Entry 9FYD (X-ray diffraction, 2.30 A resolution); this record covers chains C and E of the 6 polymer chains in the assembly.

[Chain C]
Protein: Tubulin alpha-1B chain
Source organism: Bos taurus
UniProtKB: P81947 (TBA1B_BOVIN); numbering as in UniProt (aligned over 1-451)
Amino-acid sequence (451 residues; numbered 1 to 451; the number before each row is that of its first residue):
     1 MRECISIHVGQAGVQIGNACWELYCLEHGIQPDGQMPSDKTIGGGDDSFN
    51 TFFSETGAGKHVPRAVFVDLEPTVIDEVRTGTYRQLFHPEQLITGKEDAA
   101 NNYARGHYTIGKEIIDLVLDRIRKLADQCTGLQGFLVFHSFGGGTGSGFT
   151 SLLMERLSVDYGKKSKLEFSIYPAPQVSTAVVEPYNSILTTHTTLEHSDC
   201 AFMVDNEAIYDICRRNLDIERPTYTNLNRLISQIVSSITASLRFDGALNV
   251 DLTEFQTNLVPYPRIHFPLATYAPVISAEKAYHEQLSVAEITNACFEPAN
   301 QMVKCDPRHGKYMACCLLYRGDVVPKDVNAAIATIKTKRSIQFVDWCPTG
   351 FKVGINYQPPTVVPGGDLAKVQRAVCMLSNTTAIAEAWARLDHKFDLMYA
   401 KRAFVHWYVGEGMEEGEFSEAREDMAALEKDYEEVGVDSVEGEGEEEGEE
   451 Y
Disordered / not traced: 441-451
Bound ions: Ca2+ site 1: Asp-39, Thr-41, Gly-44, Glu-55; Ca2+ site 2: Glu-284 (shared with 1 residue of chain B)
Ligand contacts: GTP (guanosine-5'-triphosphate): Gly-10, Gln-11, Ala-12, Gln-15, Ile-16, Asp-69, Asp-98, Ala-99, Ala-100, Asn-101, Ser-140, Gly-142, Gly-143, Gly-144, Thr-145, Gly-146, Ile-171, Pro-173, Val-177, Ser-178, Thr-179, Glu-183, Asn-206, Tyr-224, Leu-227, Asn-228, Ile-231

[Chain E]
Protein: Stathmin-4
Source organism: Rattus norvegicus
UniProtKB: P63043 (STMN4_RAT); residues 5-145 here correspond to UniProt positions 49-189 (UniProt number = residue number + 44)
Amino-acid sequence (143 residues; numbered 3 to 145; the number before each row is that of its first residue):
     3 MADMEVIELNKCTSGQSFEVILKPPSFDGVPEFNASLPRRRDPSLEEIQK
    53 KLEAAEERRKYQEAELLKHLAEKREHEREVIQKAIEENNNFIKMAKEKLA
   103 QKMESNKENREAHLAAMLERLQEKDKHAEEVRKNKELKEEASR
Disordered / not traced: 3-5, 27-43, 143-145
Sequence notes: initiating methionine (3); expression tag (4)
Swiss-Prot annotation at these positions:
  - modified residue: Ser-46 (Phosphoserine)

[How chain C and chain E interact]
Contacting residue pairs (34; chain C residue first):
  His-107(C) / Lys-104(E)
  His-107(C) / Met-105(E)
  Tyr-108(C) / Lys-104(E)
  Tyr-108(C) / Met-105(E)  hydrophobic
  Tyr-108(C) / Asn-108(E)
  Thr-109(C) / Arg-112(E)
  Leu-152(C) / Leu-101(E)  hydrophobic
  Leu-152(C) / Met-105(E)  hydrophobic
  Glu-155(C) / Leu-101(E)
  Glu-155(C) / Lys-104(E)  salt bridge
  Arg-156(C) / Leu-101(E)
  Ser-158(C) / Phe-93(E)
  Ser-158(C) / Ile-94(E)
  Val-159(C) / Ile-94(E)
  Val-159(C) / Ala-97(E)  hydrophobic
  Val-159(C) / Lys-98(E)
  Gly-162(C) / Asn-90(E)
  Gly-162(C) / Ile-94(E)
  Lys-163(C) / Asn-90(E)  hydrogen bond (backbone-side chain)
  Lys-163(C) / Phe-93(E)
  Thr-193(C) / Lys-104(E)
  Glu-196(C) / Phe-93(E)
  Glu-196(C) / Lys-100(E)  salt bridge
  His-197(C) / Phe-93(E)
  Gly-410(C) / Arg-112(E)
  Gly-410(C) / His-115(E)
  Glu-411(C) / Asn-108(E)  hydrogen bond (backbone-side chain)
  Glu-411(C) / Arg-112(E)  salt bridge
  Gly-412(C) / Asn-108(E)
  Gly-412(C) / Asn-111(E)  hydrogen bond (backbone-side chain)
  Gly-412(C) / Arg-112(E)
  Met-413(C) / Asn-108(E)
  Glu-414(C) / Ser-107(E)  hydrogen bond
  Glu-414(C) / Asn-111(E)  hydrogen bond
Interface residues without a listed pair, chain C (19 interface residues in all): Lys-112

[Overview]
19 residues of chain C and 14 residues of chain E are in contact, with 5 hydrogen bonds and 3 salt bridges.
Among the polar pairs are Glu-155(C)/Lys-104(E), Glu-196(C)/Lys-100(E) and Glu-411(C)/Arg-112(E). Chain C
binds GTP.
Chain C is Tubulin alpha-1B chain (Bos taurus) and chain E is Stathmin-4 (Rattus norvegicus); the structure,
tubulin - cryptophycin-uD[Dab] complex, was determined by X-ray diffraction.
